Entry 7CSW (X-ray diffraction, 1.97 A resolution); this record covers chains B and C of the 4 polymer chains in the assembly.

[Chain B]
Name: HTH cro/C1-type domain-containing protein
From: Pseudomonas aeruginosa PAO1
UniProt: Q9HVC1 (Q9HVC1_PSEAE); residues 1-101 here = UniProt positions 1-101
Chain sequence (101 residues; each row starts with the number of its first residue):
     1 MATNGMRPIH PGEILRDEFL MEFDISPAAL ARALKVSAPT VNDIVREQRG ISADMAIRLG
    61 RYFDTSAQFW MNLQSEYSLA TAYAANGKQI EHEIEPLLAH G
Unresolved in the structure: 1-7, 100-101

[Chain C]
Molecule: pa2440
From: Pseudomonas aeruginosa UCBPP-PA14
Sequence (30 nucleotides; numbered -10 to 19; the number before each row is that of its first residue; numbers below 1 keep their minus sign (DT-10 is residue -10)):
   -10 TACCGTGGCC TATTGCGATG TTTCCTAGCT
Unresolved in the structure: -10 to 0, 8-19

[Chain B / chain C interface]
Contacting residue pairs (10; chain B residue first):
  Val36(B) - DG6(C)  phosphate contact
  Ser37(B) - DG6(C)  hydrogen bond to the phosphate
  Thr40(B) - DC5(C)  sugar contact
  Thr40(B) - DG6(C)  hydrogen bond to the phosphate
  Arg49(B) - DG4(C)  phosphate contact
  Arg49(B) - DC5(C)  salt bridge to the phosphate
  Gly50(B) - DG4(C)  hydrogen bond to the phosphate
  Ser52(B) - DG4(C)  phosphate contact
  Ser52(B) - DC5(C)  hydrogen bond to the phosphate
  Met55(B) - DC5(C)  phosphate contact
Other interface residues (no listed pair), chain B (10 interface residues in all): Lys35, Pro39, Asp54
Other interface residues (no listed pair), chain C (4 interface residues in all): DA7

[In short]
10 residues of chain B and 4 residues of chain C are in contact; the contacts include 4 hydrogen bonds and 1
salt bridge. Among the polar pairs are Ser37(B)-DG6(C), Thr40(B)-DG6(C) and Gly50(B)-DG4(C).
Chain B is HTH cro/C1-type domain-containing protein (Pseudomonas aeruginosa PAO1) and chain C is pa2440
(Pseudomonas aeruginosa UCBPP-PA14); the structure, Pseudomonas aeruginosa antitoxin HigA with pa2440
promoter, was determined by X-ray diffraction, deposited together with 7CSV and 7CSY.
